Entry 7MQ6 (X-ray diffraction, 2.37 A resolution); this record covers chain A.

[Chain A]
Name: Maltodextrin-binding protein
From: Escherichia coli
Reference sequence: A0A778V697 (A0A778V697_ECOLX); residues 2-371 here correspond to UniProt positions 27-396 (UniProt number = residue number + 25)
Amino-acid sequence (373 residues; row label = number of the first residue in the row):
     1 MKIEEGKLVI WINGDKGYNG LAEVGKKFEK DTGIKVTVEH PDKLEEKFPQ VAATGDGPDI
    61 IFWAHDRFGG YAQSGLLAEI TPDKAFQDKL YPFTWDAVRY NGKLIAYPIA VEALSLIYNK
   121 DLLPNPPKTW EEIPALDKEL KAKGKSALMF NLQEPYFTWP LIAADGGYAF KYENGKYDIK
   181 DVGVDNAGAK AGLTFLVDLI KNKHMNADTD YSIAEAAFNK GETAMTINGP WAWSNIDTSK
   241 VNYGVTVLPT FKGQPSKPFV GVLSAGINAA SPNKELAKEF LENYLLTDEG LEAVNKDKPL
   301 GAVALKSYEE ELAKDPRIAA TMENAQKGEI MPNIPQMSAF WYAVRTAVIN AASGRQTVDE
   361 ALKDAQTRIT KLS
Construct notes: initiating methionine (1); expression tag (372-373)
Metal / ion sites: gold ion near Met322 (its only coordinating residue here)

[Overview]
Chain A is Maltodextrin-binding protein (Escherichia coli); the structure, Tetragonal Maltose Binding Protein
in the presence of gold, was determined by X-ray diffraction together with 7MQ7 from the same study.
